PDB entry 7VCQ | X-ray diffraction, 3.00 A resolution | chains B and D of the 4 polymer chains in the assembly

# Chain B
Protein: Histone H4
From: Homo sapiens
UniProtKB: P62805 (H4_HUMAN); residues 0-102 here correspond to UniProt positions 1-103 (UniProt number = residue number + 1)
Amino-acid sequence (103 residues; row label = number of the first residue in the row; numbering starts at 0):
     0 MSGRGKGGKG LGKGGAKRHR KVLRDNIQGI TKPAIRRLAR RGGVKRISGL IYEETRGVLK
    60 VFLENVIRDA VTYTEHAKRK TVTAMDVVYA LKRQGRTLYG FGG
Not modelled in the structure: 0-16, 102
Swiss-Prot annotation at these positions:
  - DNA-binding region: Lys-16 to Lys-20
  - modified residue: Ser-1 (N-acetylserine), Arg-3 (Asymmetric dimethylarginine), Lys-5 (N6-(2-hydroxyisobutyryl)lysine), Lys-8 (N6-(2-hydroxyisobutyryl)lysine), Lys-12 (N6-(2-hydroxyisobutyryl)lysine), Lys-16 (N6-(2-hydroxyisobutyryl)lysine), Lys-20 (N6,N6,N6-trimethyllysine), Lys-31 (N6-(2-hydroxyisobutyryl)lysine), Lys-44 (N6-(2-hydroxyisobutyryl)lysine), Ser-47 (Phosphoserine), Tyr-51 (Phosphotyrosine), Lys-59 (N6-(2-hydroxyisobutyryl)lysine), Lys-77 (N6-(2-hydroxyisobutyryl)lysine), Lys-79 (N6-(2-hydroxyisobutyryl)lysine), Thr-80 (Phosphothreonine), Tyr-88 (Phosphotyrosine), Lys-91 (N6-(2-hydroxyisobutyryl)lysine)
  - cross-link (Glycyl lysine isopeptide (Lys-Gly)): Lys-12 (interchain with G-Cter in SUMO2), Lys-20 (interchain with G-Cter in SUMO2), Lys-31 (interchain with G-Cter in SUMO2), Lys-59 (interchain with G-Cter in SUMO2), Lys-79 (interchain with G-Cter in SUMO2), Lys-91 (interchain with G-Cter in SUMO2)

# Chain D
Protein: Histone chaperone ASF1B
From: Homo sapiens
UniProtKB: Q9NVP2 (ASF1B_HUMAN); numbering as in UniProt (aligned over 1-156)
Amino-acid sequence (156 residues; row label = number of the first residue in the row):
     1 MAKVSVLNVA VLENPSPFHS PFRFEISFEC SEALADDLEW KIIYVGSAES EEFDQILDSV
    61 LVGPVPAGRH MFVFQADAPN PSLIPETDAV GVTVVLITCT YHGQEFIRVG YYVNNEYLNP
   121 ELRENPPMKP DFSQLQRNIL ASNPRVTRFH INWDNN
Not modelled in the structure: 156
Swiss-Prot annotation at these positions:
  - mutagenesis: Asp-36 (D36A: Abolishes CDAN1 interaction), Asp-37 (D37A: Abolishes CDAN1 interaction)

# How chain B and chain D interact
Pairs across the interface - 23 pairs, chain B then chain D:
  Lys-91(B) / His-150(D)
  Gly-94(B) / Arg-148(D)
  Gly-94(B) / Phe-149(D)
  Arg-95(B) / Val-146(D)
  Arg-95(B) / Thr-147(D)
  Arg-95(B) / Arg-148(D)  hydrogen bond (backbone-backbone)
  Thr-96(B) / Val-146(D)
  Thr-96(B) / Thr-147(D)
  Leu-97(B) / Pro-144(D)
  Leu-97(B) / Arg-145(D)
  Leu-97(B) / Val-146(D)  hydrogen bond (backbone-backbone)
  Tyr-98(B) / Pro-144(D)
  Tyr-98(B) / Arg-145(D)
  Gly-99(B) / Val-146(D)
  Phe-100(B) / Val-6(D)
  Phe-100(B) / Leu-7(D)
  Phe-100(B) / Asn-8(D)
  Phe-100(B) / Val-9(D)  hydrophobic
  Phe-100(B) / Val-109(D)  hydrophobic
  Phe-100(B) / Pro-144(D)  hydrophobic
  Phe-100(B) / Val-146(D)  hydrophobic
  Gly-101(B) / Leu-7(D)
  Gly-101(B) / Arg-148(D)
Also at the interface, not in a pair above, chain D (13 interface residues in all): Tyr-111

# Overview
9 residues of chain B and 13 residues of chain D are in contact; the contacts include 2 hydrogen bonds. The
backbones hydrogen-bond at Arg-95(B)/Arg-148(D) and Leu-97(B)/Val-146(D). From UniProt: a DNA-binding region
on chain B; 2 mutagenesis sites on chain D.
Chain B is Histone H4 and chain D is Histone chaperone ASF1B, both from Homo sapiens; the structure, structure
of viral protein BKRF4 in complex with H3.3-H4-ASF1, was determined by X-ray diffraction together with 7VCL
from the same study.
